5VZG - chains A and T of the 4 polymer chains in the assembly; structure by X-ray diffraction, 1.85 A resolution.

[Chain A]
Molecule: DNA-directed DNA/RNA polymerase mu
From: Homo sapiens
Notes: EC 2.7.7.7
UniProtKB: Q9NP87 (DPOLM_HUMAN); residue numbers follow UniProt; this construct covers 134-397, 410-494
Chain sequence (354 residues; each row starts with the number of its first residue; note: 12 numbers in that range are skipped by the numbering (no residue carries them; nothing is unmodelled there)):
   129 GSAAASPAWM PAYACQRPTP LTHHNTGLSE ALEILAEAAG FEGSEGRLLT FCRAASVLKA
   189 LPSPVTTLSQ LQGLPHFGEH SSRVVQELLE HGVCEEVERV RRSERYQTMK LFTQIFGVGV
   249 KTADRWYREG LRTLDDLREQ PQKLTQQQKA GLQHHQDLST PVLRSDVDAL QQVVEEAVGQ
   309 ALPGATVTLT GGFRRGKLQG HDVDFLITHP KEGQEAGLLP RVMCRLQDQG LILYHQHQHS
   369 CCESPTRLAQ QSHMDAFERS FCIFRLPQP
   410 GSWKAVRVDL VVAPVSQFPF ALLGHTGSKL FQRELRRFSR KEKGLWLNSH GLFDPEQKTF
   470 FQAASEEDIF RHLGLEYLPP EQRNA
Not modelled in the structure: 129-137, 366-383
Sequence notes: expression tag (129-133); linker (410); engineered mutation His434 (Trp in Q9NP87)
Bound ions: Na+: Thr241, Ile243, Val246 (shared with 1 residue of chain P); Mg2+ site 1: Asp330, Asp332, Asp418 (together with 2KH) (shared with 1 residue of chain P); Mg2+ site 2: Asp330, Asp332 (together with 2KH)
Small-molecule neighbours: 2KH (5'-O-[(S)-hydroxy{[(S)-hydroxy(phosphonooxy)phosphoryl]amino}phosphoryl]uridine): Gly319, Gly320, Arg323, Lys325, Gln327, Gly328, His329, Asp330, Asp332, Asp418, Gly433, His434, Thr435, Gly436, Ser437, Lys438, Gln441
Curated features (UniProtKB/Swiss-Prot):
  - region: Arg323 to Asp332 (Involved in ssDNA binding)
  - binding site (Mg(2+)): Asp330, Asp332, Asp418
  - site: Gly433 (Responsible for the low discrimination between dNTP and rNTP)
From the paper describing this entry:
  - binding site for 2KH: Gly433
  - mutagenesis - H329A (27-fold): decreased catalytic activity
  - mutagenesis - G433A (Kd 29 uM): unchanged binding to UTP
  - mutagenesis - G433A, G433S: unchanged catalytic activity

[Chain T]
Molecule: 9-nt DNA strand
Sequence (9 nucleotides; numbered 1 to 9; the number before each row is that of its first residue):
     1 CGGCATACG

[Chain A / chain T interface]
Pairs across the interface - 26 pairs, chain A then chain T:
  Gly174(A) with DC4(T), base contact
  Leu177(A) with DC4(T), phosphate contact; DA5(T), phosphate contact
  Gln364(A) with DG9(T), phosphate contact
  His365(A) with DG9(T), phosphate contact
  Phe385(A) with DG9(T), phosphate contact
  Glu386(A) with DC8(T), phosphate contact; DG9(T), hydrogen bond to the phosphate
  Arg387(A) with DA7(T), hydrogen bond to the base; DC8(T), sugar contact; DG9(T), hydrogen bond to the phosphate
  Phe389(A) with DG9(T), sugar contact
  Lys438(A) with DA5(T), base contact
  Arg442(A) with DA5(T), salt bridge to the phosphate
  Arg445(A) with DA5(T), hydrogen bond to the base; DT6(T), hydrogen bond to the base
  Arg446(A) with DC4(T), sugar contact; DA5(T), sugar contact
  Arg449(A) with DT6(T), salt bridge to the phosphate
  Lys450(A) with DG3(T), hydrogen bond to the phosphate; DC4(T), salt bridge to the phosphate
  Leu456(A) with DT6(T), sugar contact
  Asn457(A) with DT6(T), phosphate contact; DA7(T), hydrogen bond to the phosphate
  His459(A) with DA7(T), hydrogen bond to the phosphate; DC8(T), salt bridge to the phosphate
Interface residues without a listed pair, chain A (18 interface residues in all): Arg181

[Overview]
Chain A and chain T form an interface of 18 and 7 residues respectively; the contacts include 8 hydrogen bonds
and 4 salt bridges. Polar contacts include Arg387(A)-DA7(T), Arg445(A)-DA5(T) and Arg445(A)-DT6(T). From the
paper: a binding site for 2KH at Gly433(A); H329A of chain A reduces catalytic activity; 3 substitutions were
tested in all.
Chain A is DNA-directed DNA/RNA polymerase mu (Homo sapiens) and chain T is a 9-nt DNA strand; the structure,
Pre-catalytic ternary complex of human Polymerase Mu (W434H) mutant with incoming nonhydrolyzable UMPNPP, was
determined by X-ray diffraction together with 5TWP, 5TWQ, 5TWR, 5TWS, 5VZ7, 5VZ8 and 9 further entries from
the same study.
